Entry 4TZO (X-ray diffraction, 2.40 A resolution); this record covers chains A and B.

# Chain A
Protein: Protein HTP-1
Source organism: Caenorhabditis elegans
UniProtKB: Q20305 (Q20305_CAEEL); residues 1-253 here = UniProt positions 1-253
Amino-acid sequence (253 residues; row label = number of the first residue in the row):
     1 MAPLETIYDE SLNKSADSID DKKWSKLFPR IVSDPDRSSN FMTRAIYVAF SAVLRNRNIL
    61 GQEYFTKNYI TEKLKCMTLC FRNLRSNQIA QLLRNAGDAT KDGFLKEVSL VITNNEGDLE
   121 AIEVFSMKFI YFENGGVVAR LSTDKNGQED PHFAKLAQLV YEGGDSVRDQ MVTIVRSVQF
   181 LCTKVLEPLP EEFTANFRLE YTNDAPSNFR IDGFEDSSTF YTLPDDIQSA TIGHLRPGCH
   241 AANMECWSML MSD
Unresolved in the structure: 1-16, 253
Differences from the reference sequence: engineered mutation Leu84 (Pro in Q20305)

# Chain B
Protein: C. elegans HIM-3 closure motif
Source organism: Caenorhabditis elegans
UniProtKB: G5EBG0 (G5EBG0_CAEEL); numbering as in UniProt (aligned over 275-291)
Amino-acid sequence (20 residues; each row starts with the number of its first residue):
   272 SNARDSPYGL SQGITKKNKD
Unresolved in the structure: 272-273, 288-291
Differences from the reference sequence: expression tag (272-274)

# Chain A / chain B interface
Contacting residue pairs - 51 pairs, chain A then chain B:
  Leu60(A) - Ile285(B)  hydrophobic
  Arg85(A) - Ile285(B)
  Ile89(A) - Ile285(B)  hydrophobic
  Leu92(A) - Ser282(B)
  Glu191(A) - Lys287(B)
  Glu192(A) - Lys287(B)
  Phe193(A) - Thr286(B)
  Phe193(A) - Lys287(B)  hydrogen bond (backbone-backbone)
  Thr194(A) - Ile285(B)
  Thr194(A) - Thr286(B)  hydrogen bond
  Ala195(A) - Gly284(B)
  Ala195(A) - Ile285(B)  hydrogen bond (backbone-backbone)
  Asn196(A) - Ser282(B)  hydrogen bond (side chain-backbone)
  Asn196(A) - Gly284(B)
  Phe197(A) - Gly280(B)
  Phe197(A) - Leu281(B)
  Phe197(A) - Ser282(B)  hydrogen bond (backbone-backbone)
  Arg198(A) - Gly280(B)
  Arg198(A) - Leu281(B)
  Leu199(A) - Tyr279(B)
  Leu199(A) - Gly280(B)  hydrogen bond (backbone-backbone)
  Glu200(A) - Pro278(B)
  Glu200(A) - Tyr279(B)
  Tyr201(A) - Arg275(B)
  Tyr201(A) - Ser277(B)
  Tyr201(A) - Pro278(B)  hydrogen bond (backbone-backbone)
  Tyr201(A) - Tyr279(B)
  Ala205(A) - Arg275(B)
  Pro206(A) - Arg275(B)  hydrogen bond (backbone-side chain)
  Ser207(A) - Ala274(B)  hydrogen bond (backbone-backbone)
  Ser207(A) - Arg275(B)  hydrogen bond (backbone-backbone)
  Phe209(A) - Arg275(B)  hydrogen bond (backbone-side chain)
  Arg210(A) - Ala274(B)
  Arg210(A) - Arg275(B)
  Gly213(A) - Leu281(B)
  Gly213(A) - Ser282(B)
  Phe214(A) - Gly280(B)
  Phe214(A) - Leu281(B)
  Phe214(A) - Ser282(B)
  Glu215(A) - Tyr279(B)
  Glu215(A) - Gly280(B)
  Glu215(A) - Leu281(B)  hydrogen bond (backbone-backbone)
  Glu215(A) - Gln283(B)  hydrogen bond
  Asp216(A) - Arg275(B)
  Asp216(A) - Tyr279(B)
  Ser217(A) - Ser277(B)
  Ser217(A) - Tyr279(B)  hydrogen bond (backbone-backbone)
  Ser217(A) - Leu281(B)
  Ser218(A) - Tyr279(B)
  Thr219(A) - Tyr279(B)
  Phe220(A) - Tyr279(B)
Interface residues without a listed pair, chain A (33 interface residues in all): Leu54, Asn58, Ile59, Glu116, Lys145

# Overview
33 residues of chain A and 13 residues of chain B are in contact; the contacts include 14 hydrogen bonds.
Polar pairs include Thr194(A)-Thr286(B), Asn196(A)-Ser282(B) and Pro206(A)-Arg275(B).
Here chain A is Protein HTP-1 and chain B is C. elegans HIM-3 closure motif, both from Caenorhabditis elegans.
Entry 4TZO (Structure of C. elegans HTP-1 bound to HIM-3 closure motif) was determined by X-ray diffraction,
deposited together with 4TZL, 4TZM, 4TZN, 4TZQ and 4TZS.
